5US9 - chains A and E of the 60 polymer chains in the assembly; structure by electron microscopy, 3.00 A resolution.

Chain A (and E):
Molecule: Capsid protein VP2
Source organism: Human bocavirus 4
Notes: chain E of this document is another copy of the same molecule, construct and numbering; everything in this record applies to it too
UniProt: C5IY47 (C5IY47_9VIRU); residues 1-541 here = UniProt positions 1-541
Amino-acid sequence (541 residues; row label = number of the first residue in the row):
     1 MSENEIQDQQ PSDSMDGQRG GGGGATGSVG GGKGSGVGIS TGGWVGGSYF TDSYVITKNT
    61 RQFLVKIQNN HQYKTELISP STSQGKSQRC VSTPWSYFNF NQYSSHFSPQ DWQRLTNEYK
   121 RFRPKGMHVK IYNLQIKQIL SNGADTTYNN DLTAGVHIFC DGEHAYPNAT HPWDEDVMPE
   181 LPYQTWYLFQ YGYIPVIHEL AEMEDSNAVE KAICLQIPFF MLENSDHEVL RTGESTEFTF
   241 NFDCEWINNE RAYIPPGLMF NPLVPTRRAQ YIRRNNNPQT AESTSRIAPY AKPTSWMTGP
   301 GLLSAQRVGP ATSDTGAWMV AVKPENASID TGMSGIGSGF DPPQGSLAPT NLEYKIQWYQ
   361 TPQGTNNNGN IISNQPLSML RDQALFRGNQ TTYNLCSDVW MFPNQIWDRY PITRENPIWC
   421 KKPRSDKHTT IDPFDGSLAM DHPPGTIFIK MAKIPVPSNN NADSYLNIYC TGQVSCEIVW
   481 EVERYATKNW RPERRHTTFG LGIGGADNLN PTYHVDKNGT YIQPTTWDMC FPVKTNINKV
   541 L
Not modelled in the structure: 1-33

How chain A and chain E interact:
Residue-residue contacts - 98 pairs, chain A then chain E:
  Val37(A) with Leu152(E), hydrophobic; Thr153(E)
  Gly38(A) with Val37(E); Arg231(E); Thr232(E); Gly233(E), hydrogen bond (backbone-backbone); Glu234(E)
  Ile39(A) with Gly36(E); Arg231(E); Gly233(E); Glu234(E)
  Ser40(A) with Val229(E), hydrogen bond (side chain-backbone); Arg231(E); Glu234(E), hydrogen bond
  Gly42(A) with Val229(E)
  Gly43(A) with His227(E); Val229(E)
  Trp44(A) with His157(E); Glu223(E), hydrogen bond (side chain-backbone); Asp226(E); His227(E), hydrogen bond (backbone-backbone); Val229(E)
  Val45(A) with Asn224(E); Asp226(E)
  Gly46(A) with Asn224(E), hydrogen bond (backbone-backbone); Ser225(E); Asp226(E)
  Gly47(A) with Asn224(E), hydrogen bond (backbone-backbone); Ser225(E)
  Gln62(A) with Lys453(E), hydrogen bond (side chain-backbone); Pro455(E)
  Leu64(A) with Pro455(E), hydrophobic; Val456(E); Pro457(E)
  Asn133(A) with Val229(E); Arg231(E)
  Leu134(A) with Arg231(E), hydrogen bond (backbone-side chain)
  Gln135(A) with Thr153(E), hydrogen bond (side chain-backbone); Ala154(E); Ile454(E)
  Lys137(A) with Asp151(E), salt bridge; Leu466(E)
  Ile139(A) with Pro457(E), hydrophobic
  Tyr148(A) with Val456(E), hydrophobic; Leu466(E), hydrophobic
  Asn150(A) with Asp151(E), hydrogen bond; Leu152(E), hydrogen bond (side chain-backbone); Thr153(E), hydrogen bond
  Leu181(A) with Met221(E), hydrophobic
  Pro182(A) with Met221(E), hydrophobic; Glu223(E)
  Tyr183(A) with His71(E); Tyr73(E), hydrophobic; Met221(E), hydrophobic; Glu223(E)
  Thr185(A) with Lys453(E); Pro455(E)
  Tyr187(A) with Asn461(E); Ala462(E)
  Thr232(A) with Thr153(E); Arg231(E)
  Tyr469(A) with Pro455(E), hydrogen bond (side chain-backbone); Val456(E); Pro457(E)
  Thr471(A) with Pro455(E)
  Gln473(A) with His157(E)
  Thr498(A) with Leu215(E)
  Phe499(A) with Ala212(E), hydrophobic; Leu215(E), hydrophobic
  Leu501(A) with Lys211(E); Leu215(E)
  Ile503(A) with Met203(E), hydrophobic; Lys211(E); Cys214(E), hydrophobic; Leu215(E), hydrophobic
  Leu509(A) with Leu77(E), hydrophobic; Arg89(E); His198(E); Ala201(E); Glu202(E)
  Asn510(A) with Thr75(E); Arg89(E), hydrogen bond
  Pro511(A) with Cys214(E); Leu215(E), hydrophobic; Ile217(E)
  His514(A) with Ile217(E); Phe219(E)
  Val515(A) with Tyr73(E), hydrophobic; Lys74(E); Phe219(E), hydrophobic
  Asp516(A) with Lys74(E); Thr75(E), hydrogen bond (backbone-backbone)
  Lys517(A) with Lys74(E); Thr75(E); Glu76(E)
  Asn518(A) with Lys74(E)
  Gly519(A) with Gln72(E); Lys74(E)
Interface residues without a listed pair, chain A (46 interface residues in all): Gly34, Lys66, Asp151, Leu152, Tyr513
Interface residues without a listed pair, chain E (52 interface residues in all): Ser35, Gln138, Gly155, Gln216, Pro218, Leu230, Ser458, Ser464

Summary:
Chain A and chain E form an interface of 46 and 52 residues respectively; the contacts include 16 hydrogen
bonds and 1 salt bridge. Polar contacts include Lys137(A)-Asp151(E), Ser40(A)-Val229(E) and
Ser40(A)-Glu234(E).
Chain A and chain E are both Capsid protein VP2 (Human bocavirus 4); the structure, Human bocavirus 4, was
determined by electron microscopy together with 5URF and 5US7 from the same study.
